Entry 4CMH (X-ray diffraction, 1.53 A resolution); this record covers chains A and C of the 3 polymer chains in the assembly.

== Chain A ==
Protein: ADP-ribosyl cyclase 1
Organism: Homo sapiens
Notes: EC 3.2.2.5; fragment: extracellular domain, residues 45-300
Reference sequence: P28907 (CD38_HUMAN); residue numbers follow UniProt; this construct covers 45-300
Chain sequence (256 residues; numbered 45 to 300; the number before each row is that of its first residue):
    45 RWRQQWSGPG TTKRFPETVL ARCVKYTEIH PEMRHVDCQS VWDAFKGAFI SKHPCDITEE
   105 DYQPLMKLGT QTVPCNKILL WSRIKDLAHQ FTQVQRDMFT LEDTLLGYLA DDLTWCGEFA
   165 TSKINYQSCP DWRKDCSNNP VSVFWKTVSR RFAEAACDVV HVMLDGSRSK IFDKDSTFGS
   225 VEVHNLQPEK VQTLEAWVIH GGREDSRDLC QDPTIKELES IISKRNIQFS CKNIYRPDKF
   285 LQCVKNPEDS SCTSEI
Unresolved in the structure: 45-47, 288-300
Construct notes: engineered mutation D100 (Asn in P28907), A164 (Asn in P28907), D209 (Asn in P28907), D219 (Asn in P28907)
Disulfides: C67-C82, C99-C180, C119-C201, C160-C173, C254-C275
UniProt features mapped onto this chain:
  - active site: C119, C201
  - natural variant: R140 (R140W: Seems to contribute to the development of type II diabetes)
  - mutagenesis: C119 (C119K: Loss of cADPR hydrolase activity; C119R/E/A: Loss of cADPR hydrolase and ADP-ribosyl cyclase activity), C160 (C160A: Loss of cADPR hydrolase and ADP-ribosyl cyclase activity), C173 (C173A: Loss of cADPR hydrolase and ADP-ribosyl cyclase activity), C201 (C201D/K/A: Loss of cADPR hydrolase and ADP-ribosyl cyclase activity; C201E: Loss of cADPR hydrolase activity)
From the paper describing this entry:
  - conformationally variable residues (loop rearrangement): Q115 to V117

== Chain C ==
Protein: Light chain of sar650984-fab fragment
Organism: Mus musculus
Notes: antibody fragment or engineered binder
Chain sequence (214 residues; numbered 1 to 214; the number before each row is that of its first residue):
     1 DIVMTQSHLS MSTSLGDPVS ITCKASQDVS TVVAWYQQKP GQSPRRLIYS ASYRYIGVPD
    61 RFTGSGAGTD FTFTISSVQA EDLAVYYCQQ HYSPPYTFGG GTKLEIKRTV AAPSVFIFPP
   121 SDEQLKSGTA SVVCLLNNFY PREAKVQWKV DNALQSGNSQ ESVTEQDSKD STYSLSSTLT
   181 LSKADYEKHK VYACEVTHQG LSSPVTKSFN RGEC
Unresolved in the structure: 214
Disulfides: C23-C88, C134-C194

== How chain A and chain C interact ==
Pairs across the interface (14; chain A residue first):
  P75(A) - S30(C)
  E76(A) - S30(C)
  E76(A) - T31(C)
  E76(A) - V32(C)
  E76(A) - Y92(C)
  H79(A) - Y92(C)  hydrogen bond (side chain-backbone)
  T116(A) - Y49(C)
  T116(A) - S50(C)  hydrogen bond
  T116(A) - Y53(C)
  P118(A) - Y53(C)  hydrophobic
  C119(A) - Y55(C)  hydrophobic
  C119(A) - I56(C)  hydrophobic
  C201(A) - I56(C)  hydrophobic
  K234(A) - Y55(C)
Other interface residues (no listed pair), chain A (10 interface residues in all): R78, N120

== In short ==
The interface between chain A and chain C involves 10 residues on one side and 9 on the other; the contacts
include 2 hydrogen bonds. Polar contacts include H79(A)-Y92(C) and T116(A)-S50(C). Curated annotation
(UniProt) lists active-site residues C119(A) and C201(A) and 4 mutagenesis sites on chain A. The paper reports
conformational variability at Q115(A).
Chain A is ADP-ribosyl cyclase 1 (Homo sapiens) and chain C is Light chain of sar650984-fab fragment (Mus
musculus); the structure, Crystal structure of CD38 with a novel CD38-targeting antibody SAR650984, was
determined by X-ray diffraction.
